Entry 8H9E (electron microscopy, 2.53 A resolution); this record covers chains G and J of the 9 polymer chains in the assembly.

Chain G:
Molecule: ATP synthase subunit gamma, mitochondrial
Source organism: Homo sapiens
UniProt: P36542 (ATPG_HUMAN); residues 1-273 here correspond to UniProt positions 26-298 (UniProt number = residue number + 25)
Amino-acid sequence (273 residues; numbered 1 to 273; the number before each row is that of its first residue):
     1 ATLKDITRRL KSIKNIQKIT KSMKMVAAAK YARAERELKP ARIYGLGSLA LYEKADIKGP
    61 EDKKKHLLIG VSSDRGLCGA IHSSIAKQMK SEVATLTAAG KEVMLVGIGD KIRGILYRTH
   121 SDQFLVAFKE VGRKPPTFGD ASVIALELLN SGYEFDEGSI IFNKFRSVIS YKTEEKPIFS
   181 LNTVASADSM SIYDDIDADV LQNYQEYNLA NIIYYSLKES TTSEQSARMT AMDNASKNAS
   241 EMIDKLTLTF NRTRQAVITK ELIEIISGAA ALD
Disordered / not traced: 1, 33-222, 273

Chain J:
Molecule: ATPase inhibitor, mitochondrial
Source organism: Homo sapiens
UniProt: Q9UII2 (ATIF1_HUMAN); residues 1-81 here correspond to UniProt positions 26-106 (UniProt number = residue number + 25)
Amino-acid sequence (81 residues; each row starts with the number of its first residue):
     1 GSDQSENVDR GAGSIREAGG AFGKREQAEE ERYFRAQSRE QLAALKKHHE EEIVHHKKEI
    61 ERLQKEIERH KQKIKMLKHD D
Disordered / not traced: 1-10, 46-81

Interface between chain G and chain J:
Residue-residue contacts (10):
  R8(G) - E17(J)  salt bridge
  R8(G) - A18(J)
  K11(G) - S14(J)
  S12(G) - S14(J)
  S12(G) - I15(J)
  S12(G) - A18(J)
  N15(G) - G11(J)  hydrogen bond (side chain-backbone)
  N15(G) - I15(J)
  I16(G) - I15(J)  hydrophobic
  I16(G) - F22(J)  hydrophobic
Other interface residues (no listed pair), chain G (6 interface residues in all): I19
Other interface residues (no listed pair), chain J (8 interface residues in all): A12, G13

Summary:
Chain G and chain J form an interface of 6 and 8 residues respectively; the contacts include 1 hydrogen bond
and 1 salt bridge. Polar contacts include R8(G)-E17(J) and N15(G)-G11(J).
Here chain G is ATP synthase subunit gamma, mitochondrial and chain J is ATPase inhibitor, mitochondrial, both
from Homo sapiens. Entry 8H9E (Human ATP synthase F1 domain, state 1) was determined by electron microscopy
together with 8H9I, 8H9L and 8H9P from the same study.
